Entry 7GX6 (X-ray diffraction, 1.70 A resolution); this record covers chains A and D.

== Chain A ==
Name: B-cell lymphoma 6 protein
Organism: Homo sapiens
UniProtKB: P41182 (BCL6_HUMAN); residues 5-129 here = UniProt positions 5-129
Amino-acid sequence (128 residues; numbered 2 to 129; the number before each row is that of its first residue):
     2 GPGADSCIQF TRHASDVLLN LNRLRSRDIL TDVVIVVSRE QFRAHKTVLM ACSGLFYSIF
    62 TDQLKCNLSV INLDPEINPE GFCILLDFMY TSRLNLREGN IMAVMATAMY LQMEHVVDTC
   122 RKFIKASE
Unresolved in the structure: 2-5
Differences from the reference sequence: expression tag (2-4)
Ligand contacts: A1AB9 (4-chloro-6-[(2-oxo-2,3-dihydro-1H-indol-5-yl)amino]pyrimidine-5-carbonitrile): Asn-21, Arg-24, Leu-25, Arg-28, Met-51, Ala-52, Cys-53, Ser-54, Gly-55, Tyr-58, Gln-113, Met-114, Glu-115
UniProt features mapped onto this chain:
  - mutagenesis: Asn-21 (N21K: Abolishes interaction with NCOR2 and HDAC2, no effect on interaction with CTBP1 and transcriptional autoinhibition; when associated with A-116 and 376-Q--Q-379), Ser-59 (S59A: Abolished ubiquitination by the SCF(FBXL17) complex), His-116 (H116A: Abolishes interaction with NCOR2 and HDAC2, no effect on interaction with CTBP1 and transcriptional autoinhibition; when associated with K-21 and 376-Q--Q-379)

== Chain D ==
Name: WVIP tetrapeptide
Amino-acid sequence (6 residues; numbered 0 to 5; the number before each row is that of its first residue; numbering starts at 0):
     0 XWVIPA
Modified / non-standard residues: ACE (acetyl group) at position 0

== How chain A and chain D interact ==
Pairs across the interface - 11 pairs, chain A then chain D:
  Cys-8(A) / Pro-4(D)
  Ile-9(A) / Trp-1(D)  hydrophobic
  Ile-9(A) / Val-2(D)
  Gln-10(A) / ACE_0(D)
  Gln-10(A) / Trp-1(D)
  Gln-10(A) / Val-2(D)  hydrogen bond (backbone-backbone)
  Gln-10(A) / Pro-4(D)
  Phe-11(A) / ACE_0(D)
  Phe-11(A) / Trp-1(D)
  Thr-12(A) / ACE_0(D)  hydrogen bond (backbone-backbone)
  Thr-12(A) / Val-2(D)
Interface residues without a listed pair, chain D (5 interface residues in all): Ile-3

== Overview ==
The chain A/chain D interface involves 5 residues from each chain, with 2 hydrogen bonds. Main-chain hydrogen
bonds include Gln-10(A)/Val-2(D) and Thr-12(A)/ACE_0(D). Chain A binds compound A1AB9. Curated annotation
(UniProt) lists 3 mutagenesis sites on chain A.
Chain A is B-cell lymphoma 6 protein (Homo sapiens) and chain D is WVIP tetrapeptide; the structure, Crystal
Structure of B-cell lymphoma 6 protein BTB domain in complex with ligand 7 at 17.40 ..., was determined by
X-ray diffraction together with 7GUD, 7GUE, 7GUF, 7GUG, 7GUH, 7GUI and 126 further entries from the same
study.
